PDB entry 3WYK | X-ray diffraction, 2.50 A resolution | chains A and B

== Chain A (and B) ==
Protein: cAMP and cAMP-inhibited cGMP 3', 5'-cyclic phosphodiesterase 10A
From: Homo sapiens
Notes: EC 3.1.4.17, 3.1.4.35; fragment: Catalytic domain; chain B of this document is another copy of the same molecule, construct and numbering; everything in this record applies to it too
UniProt: Q9Y233 (PDE10_HUMAN); residues 442-779 here = UniProt positions 442-779
Amino-acid sequence (338 residues; numbered 442 to 779; the number before each row is that of its first residue):
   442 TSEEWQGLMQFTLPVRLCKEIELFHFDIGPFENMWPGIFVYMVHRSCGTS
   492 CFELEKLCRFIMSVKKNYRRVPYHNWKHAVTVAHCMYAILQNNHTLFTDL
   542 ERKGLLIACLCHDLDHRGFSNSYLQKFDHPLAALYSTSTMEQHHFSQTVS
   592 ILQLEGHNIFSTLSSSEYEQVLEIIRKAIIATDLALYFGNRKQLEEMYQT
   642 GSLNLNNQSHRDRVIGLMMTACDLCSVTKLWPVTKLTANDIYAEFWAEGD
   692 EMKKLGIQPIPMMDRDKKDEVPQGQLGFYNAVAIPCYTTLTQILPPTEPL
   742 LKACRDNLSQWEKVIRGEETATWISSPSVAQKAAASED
Disordered / not traced: 442-444, 760-779
Metal / ion sites: Zn2+: H519, H553, D554, D664; Mg2+ near D554 (its only coordinating residue here)
Residues lining bound ligands: 3KG (3-(1-phenyl-1H-pyrazol-5-yl)-1-[3-(trifluoromethyl)phenyl]pyridazin-4(1H)-one): Y514, H515, L625, D664, L665, S667, V668, I682, Y683, F686, M703, Q716, F719

== Chain A / chain B interface ==
Contacting residue pairs - 15 pairs, chain A then chain B:
  Q640(A) - R511(B)  hydrogen bond
  Q714(A) - W672(B)
  Q714(A) - P673(B)
  N721(A) - L677(B)
  A722(A) - L677(B)  hydrophobic
  I725(A) - P471(B)  hydrophobic
  R746(A) - R457(B)
  R746(A) - P471(B)  hydrogen bond (side chain-backbone)
  R746(A) - F472(B)
  R746(A) - N474(B)  hydrogen bond
  R746(A) - M475(B)
  D747(A) - R457(B)  salt bridge
  S750(A) - R457(B)  hydrogen bond
  K754(A) - E461(B)  salt bridge
  R757(A) - H466(B)  hydrogen bond
Also at the interface, not in a pair above, chain A (17 interface residues in all): E636, E711, L717, G718, L749, E753, I756
Also at the interface, not in a pair above, chain B (17 interface residues in all): D468, E473, L671, V674, Q751, K754

== In short ==
Chain A and chain B each contribute 17 residues to their interface; the contacts include 5 hydrogen bonds and
2 salt bridges. Polar pairs include D747(A)-R457(B), K754(A)-E461(B) and Q640(A)-R511(B). Ligands of chain A:
compound 3KG. H519(A), H553(A), D554(A) and D664(A) form the Zn2+ site.
Both chains are cAMP and cAMP-inhibited cGMP 3', 5'-cyclic phosphodiesterase 10A (Homo sapiens). Entry 3WYK
(Crystal structure of the catalytic domain of PDE10A complexed with
3-(1-phenyl-1H-pyrazol-5-yl)-1-(3-(trifluoromethyl)phenyl)pyridazin-4(1H)-one) was determined by X-ray
diffraction, deposited together with 3WYL and 3WYM.
